PDB entry 2WDQ | X-ray diffraction, 2.40 A resolution | chains B and C of the 4 polymer chains in the assembly

Chain B:
Protein: Succinate dehydrogenase iron-sulfur subunit
Source organism: Escherichia coli
Notes: EC 1.3.5.1, 1.3.99.1
UniProt: P07014 (DHSB_ECOLI); residue numbers follow UniProt; this construct covers 1-238
Sequence (238 residues; numbered 1 to 238; the number before each row is that of its first residue):
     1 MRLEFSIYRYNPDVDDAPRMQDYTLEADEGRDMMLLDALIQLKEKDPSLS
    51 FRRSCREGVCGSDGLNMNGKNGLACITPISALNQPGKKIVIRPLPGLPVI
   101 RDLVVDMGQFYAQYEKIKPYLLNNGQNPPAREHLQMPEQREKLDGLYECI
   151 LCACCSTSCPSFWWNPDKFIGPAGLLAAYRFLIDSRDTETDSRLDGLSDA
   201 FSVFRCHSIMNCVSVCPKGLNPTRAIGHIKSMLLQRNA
Bound ions: 2Fe-2S cluster Fe: Cys55, Cys60, Asp63, Cys75; 4Fe-4S cluster Fe: Cys149, Cys152, Cys155, Cys216; 3Fe-4S cluster Fe: Cys159, Cys206, Cys212
Small-molecule neighbours:
  - carboxin (CBE; 2-methyl-N-phenyl-5,6-dihydro-1,4-oxathiine-3-carboxamide): Pro160, Ser161, Trp163, Trp164, His207, Ile209
  - 3Fe-4S cluster (F3S): Cys159, Ser161, Phe169, Pro172, Cys206, His207, Ser208, Ile209, Met210, Asn211, Cys212, Thr223, Ile226
  - 2Fe-2S cluster (FES): Leu36, Arg53, Ser54, Cys55, Arg56, Gly58, Val59, Cys60, Gly61, Ser62, Asp63, Leu73, Cys75
  - 4Fe-4S cluster (SF4): Phe110, Cys149, Ile150, Leu151, Cys152, Ala153, Cys154, Cys155, Ala173, Leu176, Cys216, Pro217, Lys218, Leu220, Pro222
Swiss-Prot annotation at these positions:
  - binding site ([2Fe-2S] cluster): Cys55, Cys60, Cys75
  - binding site ([4Fe-4S] cluster): Cys149, Cys152, Cys155, Cys216
  - binding site ([3Fe-4S] cluster): Cys159, Cys206, Cys212
  - binding site (a ubiquinone): Trp164
Reported in the primary citation:
  - mutagenesis - K230L: decreased catalytic activity on Q1

Chain C:
Protein: Succinate dehydrogenase cytochrome B556 subunit
Source organism: Escherichia coli
Notes: EC 1.3.5.1
UniProt: P69054 (DHSC_ECOLI); residues 1-129 here = UniProt positions 1-129
Sequence (129 residues; numbered 1 to 129; the number before each row is that of its first residue):
     1 MIRNVKKQRPVNLDLQTIRFPITAIASILHRVSGVITFVAVGILLWLLGT
    51 SLSSPEGFEQASAIMGSFFVKFIMWGILTALAYHVVVGIRHMMMDFGYLE
   101 ETFEAGKRSAKISFVITVVLSLLAGVLVW
Unresolved in the structure: 1-7, 129
Bound ions: heme Fe: His84 (shared with 1 residue of chain D)
Small-molecule neighbours:
  - carboxin (CBE; 2-methyl-N-phenyl-5,6-dihydro-1,4-oxathiine-3-carboxamide): Leu15, Phe20, Ser27, Ile28, Arg31
  - heme (HEM): His30, Arg31, Gly34, Val35, Thr37, Phe38, Val41, Leu81, His84, Val85, Gly88, Ile89, His91, Met92
Swiss-Prot annotation at these positions:
  - binding site (heme): His84

Interface between chain B and chain C:
Pairs across the interface (46; chain B residue first):
  Tyr10(B) with Pro10(C)
  Pro18(B) with Pro10(C), hydrophobic
  Asn66(B) with Thr17(C)
  Asn68(B) with Arg19(C)
  Gly69(B) with Thr17(C); Ile18(C); Arg19(C), hydrogen bond (backbone-backbone)
  Arg92(B) with Asn12(C), hydrogen bond; Asp14(C); Thr17(C), hydrogen bond
  Pro93(B) with Asn12(C), hydrogen bond (backbone-side chain)
  Pro95(B) with Asn12(C); Ile18(C), hydrophobic
  Gly96(B) with Asn12(C), hydrogen bond (backbone-backbone); Leu13(C)
  Leu97(B) with Val11(C)
  Pro98(B) with Arg9(C); Pro10(C)
  Val99(B) with Arg9(C); Pro10(C), hydrogen bond (backbone-backbone)
  Ile100(B) with Arg9(C)
  Asp106(B) with Arg9(C), salt bridge
  Trp163(B) with Leu13(C), hydrophobic; Leu15(C), hydrophobic; Phe20(C), hydrophobic
  His207(B) with Arg31(C); His91(C), hydrogen bond (backbone-side chain)
  Ile209(B) with Thr23(C), hydrogen bond (backbone-side chain); Ala24(C), hydrophobic; Ser27(C)
  Met210(B) with Thr23(C); Glu101(C); Thr102(C); Phe103(C); Gly106(C)
  Asn211(B) with Phe20(C); Pro21(C)
  Val213(B) with Phe103(C), hydrophobic
  Ser214(B) with Pro21(C); Phe103(C)
  Asn221(B) with Glu101(C), hydrogen bond (side chain-backbone); Thr102(C)
  Thr223(B) with Glu101(C)
  Arg224(B) with Glu101(C); Thr102(C)
  Gly227(B) with Glu101(C)
Also at the interface, not in a pair above, chain B (30 interface residues in all): Tyr8, Lys70, Leu94, Trp164, Ser208

Overview:
30 residues of chain B and 21 residues of chain C are in contact; the contacts include 9 hydrogen bonds and 1
salt bridge. Among the polar pairs are Asp106(B)-Arg9(C), Arg92(B)-Asn12(C) and Arg92(B)-Thr17(C). Carboxin is
bound between chain B and chain C. The paper reports that K230L of chain B reduces catalytic activity on Q1.
Chain B is Succinate dehydrogenase iron-sulfur subunit and chain C is Succinate dehydrogenase cytochrome B556
subunit, both from Escherichia coli; the structure, E. coli succinate:quinone oxidoreductase (SQR) with
carboxin bound, was determined by X-ray diffraction, deposited together with 2WDR and 2WDV.
